6IAT - chains D and G of the 8 polymer chains in the assembly; structure by electron microscopy, 3.30 A resolution.

Chain D:
Name: Major head protein
From: Staphylococcus phage P68
UniProtKB: Q859I3 (Q859I3_9CAUD); residues 1-408 here = UniProt positions 1-408
Amino-acid sequence (408 residues; numbered 1 to 408; the number before each row is that of its first residue):
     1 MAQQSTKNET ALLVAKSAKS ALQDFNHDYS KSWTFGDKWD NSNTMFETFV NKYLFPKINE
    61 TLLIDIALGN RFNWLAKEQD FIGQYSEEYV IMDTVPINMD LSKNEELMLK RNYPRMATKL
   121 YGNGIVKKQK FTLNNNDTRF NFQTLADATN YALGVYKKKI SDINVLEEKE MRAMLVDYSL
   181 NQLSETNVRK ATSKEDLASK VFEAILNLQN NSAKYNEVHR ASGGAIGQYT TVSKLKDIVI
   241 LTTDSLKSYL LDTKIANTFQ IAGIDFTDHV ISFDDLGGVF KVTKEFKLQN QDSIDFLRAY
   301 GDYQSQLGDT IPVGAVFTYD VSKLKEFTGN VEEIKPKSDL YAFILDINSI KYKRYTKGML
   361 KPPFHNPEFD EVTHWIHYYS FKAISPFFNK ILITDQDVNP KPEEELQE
Unresolved in the structure: 1-3, 397-408

Chain G:
Name: Arstotzka protein
From: Staphylococcus phage P68
UniProtKB: Q859I2 (Q859I2_9CAUD); residues 5-64 here correspond to UniProt positions 1-60 (UniProt number = residue number - 4)
Amino-acid sequence (60 residues; each row starts with the number of its first residue):
     5 MYEGNNMRSM MGTSYEDSRL NKRTELNENM SIDTNKSEDS YGVQIHSLSK QSFTGDVEEE
Unresolved in the structure: 32-64

Interface between chain D and chain G:
Pairs across the interface (28; chain D residue first):
  A67(D) with E29(G)
  L68(D) with E29(G)
  N70(D) with L30(G)
  R71(D) with L30(G)
  N73(D) with T28(G), hydrogen bond (side chain-backbone); E29(G); L30(G); N31(G)
  W74(D) with N31(G)
  E78(D) with L24(G)
  D80(D) with D21(G)
  Y156(D) with K26(G)
  K157(D) with E29(G)
  I160(D) with K26(G); E29(G)
  S161(D) with E29(G), hydrogen bond
  N164(D) with T28(G); E29(G)
  R354(D) with T28(G), hydrogen bond
  Y355(D) with D21(G), hydrogen bond
  T356(D) with L24(G); K26(G)
  K357(D) with D21(G); S22(G); L24(G)
  G358(D) with S22(G), hydrogen bond (backbone-backbone); R23(G), hydrogen bond (backbone-backbone)
  M359(D) with K26(G)
Also at the interface, not in a pair above, chain D (21 interface residues in all): I163, P362
Also at the interface, not in a pair above, chain G (11 interface residues in all): M14, R27

Overview:
21 residues of chain D and 11 residues of chain G are in contact, with 6 hydrogen bonds. Polar contacts
include N73(D)-T28(G), S161(D)-E29(G) and R354(D)-T28(G).
Here chain D is Major head protein and chain G is Arstotzka protein, both from Staphylococcus phage P68. Entry
6IAT (Icosahedrally averaged capsid of bacteriophage P68) was determined by electron microscopy (same
publication as 6IAB, 6IAC, 6IAW, 6IB1 and 6Q3G).
